PDB entry 3KQU | X-ray diffraction, 2.40 A resolution | chains A and B of the 4 polymer chains in the assembly

# Chain A (and B)
Protein: Serine protease/NTPase/helicase NS3
Source organism: Hepatitis C virus
Notes: EC 3.4.21.98, 3.6.1.15, 3.6.1.-; chain B of this document is another copy of the same molecule, construct and numbering; everything in this record applies to it too
Reference sequence: Q9WMX2 (POLG_HCVCO); residues 189-624 here correspond to UniProt positions 1215-1650 (UniProt number = residue number + 1026)
Sequence (437 residues; each row starts with the number of its first residue):
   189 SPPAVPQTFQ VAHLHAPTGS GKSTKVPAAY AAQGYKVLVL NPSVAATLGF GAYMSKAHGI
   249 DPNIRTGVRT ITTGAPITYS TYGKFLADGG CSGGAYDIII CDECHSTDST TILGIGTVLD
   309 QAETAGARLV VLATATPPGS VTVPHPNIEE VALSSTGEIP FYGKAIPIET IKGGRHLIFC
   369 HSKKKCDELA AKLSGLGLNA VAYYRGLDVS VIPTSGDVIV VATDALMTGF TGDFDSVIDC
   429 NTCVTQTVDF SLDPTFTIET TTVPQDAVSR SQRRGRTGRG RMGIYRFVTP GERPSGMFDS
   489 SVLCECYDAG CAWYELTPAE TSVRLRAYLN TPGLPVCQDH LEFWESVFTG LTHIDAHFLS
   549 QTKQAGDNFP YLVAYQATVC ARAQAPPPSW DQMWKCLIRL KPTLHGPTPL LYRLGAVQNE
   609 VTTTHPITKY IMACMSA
Differences from the reference sequence: expression tag (625)
Metal / ion sites: Mn2+: S211, E291 (together with ADP, beryllium trifluoride)
Residues lining bound ligands: ADP / beryllium trifluoride: A204, P205, T206, G207, S208, G209, K210, S211, T212, K213, G237, F238, Y241, E291, A323, G417, T419, Q460, G463, R464, R467, G468
UniProt features mapped onto this chain:
  - region: Q460 to G471 (RNA-binding)
  - motif: D290 to H293 (DECH box)
  - binding site (ATP): A204 to S211
  - binding site (Mg(2+)): S211, E291
Reported in the primary citation:
  - Mn2+ coordination: S211
  - binding site for the 19-nt DNA strand: G255, W501
  - mutagenesis - H293A: decreased catalytic activity (citing earlier work)
  - mutagenesis - H293A: unchanged catalytic activity (basal ATPase activity) (citing earlier work)
  - catalytic residues: K210, E291, Q460, R464 (proposed by the authors, not directly observed)

# How chain A and chain B interact
Contacting residue pairs (26; chain A residue first):
  P348(A) - D276(B)
  P348(A) - G277(B)
  Y350(A) - E503(B)
  G351(A) - E503(B)
  K372(A) - G255(B)
  K373(A) - A275(B)
  E376(A) - K272(B)  salt bridge
  E376(A) - D276(B)
  K380(A) - S280(B)  hydrogen bond
  T435(A) - H545(B)
  T435(A) - R587(B)
  V436(A) - R587(B)
  D437(A) - K583(B)  salt bridge
  D437(A) - R587(B)  salt bridge
  S439(A) - K583(B)
  E447(A) - H545(B)  salt bridge
  E447(A) - Q549(B)  hydrogen bond
  E447(A) - R587(B)  salt bridge
  T448(A) - Q552(B)  hydrogen bond (backbone-side chain)
  T449(A) - H545(B)
  T449(A) - S548(B)
  T450(A) - S548(B)  hydrogen bond (backbone-side chain)
  V451(A) - A544(B)  hydrophobic
  P452(A) - A544(B)
  Q606(A) - G394(B)
  Q606(A) - L395(B)
Also at the interface, not in a pair above, chain A (19 interface residues in all): T445
Also at the interface, not in a pair above, chain B (18 interface residues in all): R253, I586

# In short
19 residues of chain A face 18 of chain B across their interface, with 4 hydrogen bonds and 5 salt bridges.
Among the polar pairs are E376(A)-K272(B), D437(A)-K583(B) and D437(A)-R587(B). Chain A binds ADP / beryllium
trifluoride. From the paper: catalytic residues K210(A), E291(A) and Q460(A) among others; H293A of chain A
reduces catalytic activity.
Both chains are Serine protease/NTPase/helicase NS3 (Hepatitis C virus). Entry 3KQU (Three Conformational
Snapshots of the Hepatitis C Virus NS3 Helicase Reveal a Ratchet Translocation Mechanism) was determined by
X-ray diffraction (same publication as 3KQH, 3KQK and 3KQL).
